1ENZ - chain A; structure by X-ray diffraction, 2.70 A resolution.

[Chain A]
Name: Enoyl-acyl carrier protein (acp) reductase
Source organism: Mycobacterium tuberculosis
Notes: engineered mutation(s): S94A
UniProt: P0A5Y6 (INHA_MYCTU); residues 3-269 here = UniProt positions 3-269
Amino-acid sequence (268 residues; numbered 2 to 269; the number before each row is that of its first residue):
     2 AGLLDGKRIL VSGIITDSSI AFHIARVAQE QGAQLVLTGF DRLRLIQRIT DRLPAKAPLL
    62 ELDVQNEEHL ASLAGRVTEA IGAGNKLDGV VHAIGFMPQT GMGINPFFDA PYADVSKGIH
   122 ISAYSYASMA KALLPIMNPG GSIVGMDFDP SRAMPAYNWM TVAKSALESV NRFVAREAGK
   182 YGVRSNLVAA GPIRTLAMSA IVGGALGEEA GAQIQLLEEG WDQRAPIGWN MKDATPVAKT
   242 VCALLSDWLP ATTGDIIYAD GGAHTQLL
Differences from the reference sequence: conflict Ala94 (Ser in P0A5Y6)
Ligand contacts: NAD (nicotinamide-adenine-dinucleotide): Gly14, Ile15, Ile16, Ser20, Ile21, Phe41, Leu63, Asp64, Val65, Gln66, Ala94, Ile95, Gly96, Phe97, Ile122, Met147, Asp148, Phe149, Lys165, Ala191, Gly192, Pro193, Ile194, Thr196, Ala198

[Overview]
Bound to chain A: NAD.
Chain A is Enoyl-acyl carrier protein (acp) reductase (Mycobacterium tuberculosis); the structure, Crystal
structure and function of the isoniazid target of mycobacterium tuberculosis, was determined by X-ray
diffraction (same publication as 1ENY).
